Entry 6AOR (X-ray diffraction, 1.70 A resolution); this record covers chains A and B.

Chain A:
Name: Hemagglutinin HA1 chain
From: Influenza A virus
UniProtKB: A8W891 (A8W891_9INFA); residue numbers follow UniProt; this construct covers 11-329
Sequence (323 residues; each row starts with the number of its first residue):
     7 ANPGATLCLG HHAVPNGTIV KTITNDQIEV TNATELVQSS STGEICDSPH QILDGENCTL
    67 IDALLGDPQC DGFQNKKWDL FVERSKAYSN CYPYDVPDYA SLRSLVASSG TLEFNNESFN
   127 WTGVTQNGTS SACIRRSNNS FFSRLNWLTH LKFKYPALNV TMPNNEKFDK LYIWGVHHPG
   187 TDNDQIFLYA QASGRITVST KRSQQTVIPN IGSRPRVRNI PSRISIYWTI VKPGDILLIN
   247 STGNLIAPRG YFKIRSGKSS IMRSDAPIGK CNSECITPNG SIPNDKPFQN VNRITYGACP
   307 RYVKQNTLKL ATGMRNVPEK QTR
Disordered / not traced: 7-8, 326-329
Construct notes: expression tag (7-10); variant Leu194 (Pro in A8W891)
Disulfide bonds: Cys52-Cys277, Cys64-Cys76, Cys97-Cys139, Cys281-Cys305
Covalently attached groups: N-acetylglucosamine (NAG) linked to Asn22, Asn38, Asn63, Asn133, Asn165, Asn246, Asn285
From the paper describing this entry:
  - mutagenesis - L194P (Kd >5 uM): decreased binding to C05 IgG
  - mutagenesis - L194P: decreased binding to glycan array

Chain B:
Name: Hemagglutinin  HA2 chain
From: Influenza A virus (A/Brisbane/10/2007(H3N2))
UniProtKB: A8W891 (A8W891_9INFA); residues 1-174 here correspond to UniProt positions 330-503 (UniProt number = residue number + 329)
Sequence (174 residues; numbered 1 to 174; the number before each row is that of its first residue):
     1 GIFGAIAGFI ENGWEGMVDG WYGFRHQNSE GIGQAADLKS TQAAIDQING KLNRLIGKTN
    61 EKFHQIEKEF SEVEGRIQDL EKYVEDTKID LWSYNAELLV ALENQHTIDL TDSEMNKLFE
   121 KTKKQLRENA EDMGNGCFKI YHKCDNACIG SIRNGTYDHD VYRDEALNNR FQIK
Disordered / not traced: 174
Disulfide bonds: Cys144-Cys148
Covalently attached groups: N-acetylglucosamine (NAG) linked to Asn154

Chain A / chain B interface:
Pairs across the interface (134):
  Gly10(A) - Ile140(B)
  Gly10(A) - His142(B)
  Ala11(A) - Gln27(B)
  Ala11(A) - Asn28(B)
  Ala11(A) - Phe138(B)
  Ala11(A) - Lys139(B)
  Ala11(A) - Ile140(B)  hydrogen bond (backbone-backbone)
  Ala11(A) - His142(B)
  Thr12(A) - His26(B)
  Thr12(A) - Gln27(B)  hydrogen bond (backbone-backbone)
  Thr12(A) - Phe138(B)
  Leu13(A) - Phe24(B)  hydrophobic
  Leu13(A) - Arg25(B)
  Leu13(A) - His26(B)
  Leu13(A) - Thr122(B)
  Leu13(A) - Cys137(B)
  Leu13(A) - Phe138(B)  hydrogen bond (backbone-backbone)
  Leu13(A) - Ile140(B)  hydrophobic
  Leu13(A) - Ile152(B)  hydrophobic
  Cys14(A) - Trp14(B)
  Cys14(A) - Gly23(B)
  Cys14(A) - Phe24(B)
  Cys14(A) - Arg25(B)  hydrogen bond (backbone-backbone)
  Cys14(A) - Gly136(B)
  Cys14(A) - Cys137(B)  disulfide
  Leu15(A) - Ile10(B)
  Leu15(A) - Trp14(B)
  Leu15(A) - Gly23(B)
  Leu15(A) - Phe24(B)  hydrophobic
  Leu15(A) - Leu118(B)  hydrophobic
  Leu15(A) - Gly136(B)  hydrogen bond (backbone-backbone)
  Leu15(A) - Phe138(B)  hydrophobic
  Gly16(A) - Trp14(B)
  Gly16(A) - Tyr22(B)
  Gly16(A) - Gly23(B)  hydrogen bond (backbone-backbone)
  Gly16(A) - Met115(B)
  His17(A) - Ile6(B)
  His17(A) - Ile10(B)
  His17(A) - Gly13(B)
  His17(A) - Trp14(B)  hydrogen bond (backbone-backbone)
  His17(A) - Met17(B)
  His17(A) - Trp21(B)
  His17(A) - Met115(B)
  His18(A) - Gly13(B)
  His18(A) - Trp14(B)
  His18(A) - Met17(B)
  His18(A) - Gly20(B)
  His18(A) - Trp21(B)  hydrogen bond (backbone-backbone)
  Ala19(A) - Gly13(B)
  Ala19(A) - Trp14(B)  hydrogen bond (backbone-backbone)
  Ala19(A) - Glu15(B)
  Pro21(A) - Glu15(B)
  Val26(A) - Asn104(B)
  Lys27(A) - Glu97(B)
  Lys27(A) - Ala101(B)
  Lys27(A) - Asn104(B)  hydrogen bond (backbone-side chain)
  Thr28(A) - Ala101(B)
  Thr28(A) - Gln105(B)  hydrogen bond
  Thr28(A) - Ile108(B)
  Ile29(A) - Ala101(B)
  Ile29(A) - Leu102(B)
  Ile29(A) - Gln105(B)  hydrogen bond (backbone-side chain)
  Thr30(A) - Gln105(B)  hydrogen bond
  Ile34(A) - Ile108(B)  hydrophobic
  Thr40(A) - Leu52(B)
  Leu42(A) - Val100(B)  hydrophobic
  Arg109(A) - Glu67(B)  salt bridge
  Ser110(A) - His64(B)  hydrogen bond
  Ser114(A) - His64(B)
  Lys264(A) - Phe63(B)
  Ser265(A) - His64(B)
  Ser266(A) - His64(B)  hydrogen bond
  Arg269(A) - Glu67(B)  salt bridge
  Asn290(A) - Thr59(B)
  Asp291(A) - Ile56(B)
  Asp291(A) - Gly57(B)  hydrogen bond (backbone-backbone)
  Lys292(A) - Thr59(B)
  Pro293(A) - Leu55(B)
  Phe294(A) - Ala96(B)  hydrophobic
  Arg299(A) - Lys68(B)  hydrogen bond (side chain-backbone)
  Arg299(A) - Glu69(B)  salt bridge
  Arg299(A) - Glu85(B)
  Arg299(A) - Ile89(B)
  Ile300(A) - Lys68(B)
  Ile300(A) - Glu69(B)
  Thr301(A) - Gln65(B)  hydrogen bond (backbone-side chain)
  Tyr302(A) - Lys62(B)
  Tyr302(A) - Phe63(B)
  Gly303(A) - Asn60(B)
  Gly303(A) - Glu61(B)
  Gly303(A) - Lys62(B)  hydrogen bond (backbone-backbone)
  Ala304(A) - Thr59(B)
  Ala304(A) - Asn60(B)
  Ala304(A) - Glu61(B)
  Cys305(A) - Thr59(B)
  Cys305(A) - Asn60(B)  hydrogen bond (backbone-backbone)
  Pro306(A) - Thr59(B)
  Arg307(A) - Asn60(B)
  Arg307(A) - Trp92(B)
  Tyr308(A) - Ile89(B)  hydrophobic
  Val309(A) - Trp92(B)
  Val309(A) - Ser93(B)
  Lys310(A) - Ile89(B)
  Lys310(A) - Asp90(B)  salt bridge
  Lys310(A) - Ser93(B)  hydrogen bond (backbone-side chain)
  Gln311(A) - Ser93(B)  hydrogen bond (side chain-backbone)
  Gln311(A) - Glu97(B)  hydrogen bond
  Leu314(A) - Ala96(B)  hydrophobic
  Leu314(A) - Glu97(B)
  Lys315(A) - Val100(B)
  Lys315(A) - Asn104(B)  hydrogen bond (backbone-side chain)
  Leu316(A) - Leu52(B)  hydrophobic
  Leu316(A) - Leu55(B)  hydrophobic
  Leu316(A) - Val100(B)  hydrophobic
  Leu316(A) - Glu103(B)
  Leu316(A) - Asn104(B)
  Ala317(A) - Asn104(B)  hydrogen bond (backbone-side chain)
  Thr318(A) - Trp21(B)
  Thr318(A) - Ile48(B)
  Gly319(A) - Thr107(B)
  Met320(A) - Ile6(B)  hydrophobic
  Met320(A) - Trp21(B)
  Met320(A) - Tyr22(B)
  Met320(A) - Thr111(B)
  Arg321(A) - Ala7(B)
  Val323(A) - Glu11(B)
  Val323(A) - Asn12(B)
  Val323(A) - Gly13(B)  hydrogen bond (backbone-backbone)
  Pro324(A) - Asn12(B)
  Pro324(A) - Glu15(B)
  Glu325(A) - Asn12(B)
  Glu325(A) - Gly13(B)
  Glu325(A) - Trp14(B)
  Glu325(A) - Glu15(B)  hydrogen bond (side chain-backbone)
Interface residues without a listed pair, chain A (61 interface residues in all): Val20, Val36, His56, Ala113, Ile267, Glu280
Interface residues without a listed pair, chain B (66 interface residues in all): Gly16, Lys88, Leu99, Phe119, Met133, Cys144, Ile149
Disulfides between the chains: Cys14(A)-Cys137(B)

Summary:
Chain A and chain B form an interface of 61 and 66 residues respectively; the contacts include 1 disulfide
bond, 27 hydrogen bonds and 4 salt bridges. Among the polar pairs are Arg109(A)-Glu67(B), Arg269(A)-Glu67(B)
and Arg299(A)-Glu69(B). From the paper: L194P of chain A reduces binding to C05 IgG; L194P of chain A reduces
binding to glycan array.
Chain A is Hemagglutinin HA1 chain (Influenza A virus) and chain B is Hemagglutinin  HA2 chain (Influenza A
virus (A/Brisbane/10/2007(H3N2))); the structure, Crystal structure of the A/Brisbane/10/2007 (H3N2) influenza
virus hemagglutinin apo form, was determined by X-ray diffraction, deposited together with 6AOP, 6AOQ, 6AOS,
6AOT, 6AOU and 6AOV.
